PDB entry 2WTK | X-ray diffraction, 2.65 A resolution | chains D and F of the 3 polymer chains in the assembly

Chain D:
Molecule: Calcium-binding protein 39
From: Homo sapiens
UniProt: Q9Y376 (CAB39_HUMAN); residues 1-341 here = UniProt positions 1-341
Chain sequence (341 residues; row label = number of the first residue in the row):
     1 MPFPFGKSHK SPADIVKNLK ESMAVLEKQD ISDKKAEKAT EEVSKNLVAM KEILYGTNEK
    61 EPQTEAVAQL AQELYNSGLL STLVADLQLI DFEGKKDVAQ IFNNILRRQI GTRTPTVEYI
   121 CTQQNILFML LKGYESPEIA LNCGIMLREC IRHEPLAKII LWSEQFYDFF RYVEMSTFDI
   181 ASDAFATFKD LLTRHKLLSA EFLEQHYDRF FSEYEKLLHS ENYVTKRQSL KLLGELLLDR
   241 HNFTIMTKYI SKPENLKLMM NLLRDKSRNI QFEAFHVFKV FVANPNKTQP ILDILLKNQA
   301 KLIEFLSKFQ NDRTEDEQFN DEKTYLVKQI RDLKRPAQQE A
Not modelled in the structure: 1-9, 59, 314, 337-341
Swiss-Prot annotation at these positions:
  - mutagenesis: Arg-240 (R240A: Abolishes activation of STK11/LKB1; when associated with A-243), Phe-243 (F243A: Abolishes activation of STK11/LKB1; when associated with A-240)

Chain F:
Molecule: Serine/threonine-protein kinase 11
From: Homo sapiens
Notes: EC 2.7.11.1; fragment: kinase domain, residues 43-347
UniProt: Q15831 (STK11_HUMAN); residue numbers follow UniProt; this construct covers 43-347
Chain sequence (305 residues; each row starts with the number of its first residue):
    43 AKLIGKYLMG DLLGEGSYGK VKEVLDSETL CRRAVKILKK KKLRRIPNGE ANVKKEIQLL
   103 RRLRHKNVIQ LVDVLYNEEK QKMYMVMEYC VCGMQEMLDS VPEKRFPVCQ AHGYFCQLID
   163 GLEYLHSQGI VHKDIKPGNL LLTTGGTLKI SALGVAEALH PFAADDTCRT SQGSPAFQPP
   223 EIANGLDTFS GFKVDIWSAG VTLYNITTGL YPFEGDNIYK LFENIGKGSY AIPGDCGPPL
   283 SDLLKGMLEY EPAKRFSIRQ IRQHSWFRKK HPPAEAPVPI PPSPDTKDRW RSMTVVPYLE
   343 DLHGA
Not modelled in the structure: 43-44, 120-124, 258-261, 271-272, 277-281, 316, 325-335, 341-347
Sequence notes: engineered mutation Ala-194 (Asp in Q15831)
Small-molecule neighbours: AMP-PNP (ANP; phosphoaminophosphonic acid-adenylate ester): Leu-55, Gly-56, Glu-57, Gly-58, Ser-59, Tyr-60, Gly-61, Val-63, Ala-76, Lys-78, Ile-111, Met-129, Glu-130, Tyr-131, Cys-132, Glu-138, Gly-180, Leu-183, Ala-194
Swiss-Prot annotation at these positions:
  - active site: Asp-176 (Proton acceptor)
  - binding site (ATP): Leu-55 to Val-63, Lys-78
  - modified residue: Lys-44 (N6-acetyllysine), Lys-48 (N6-acetyllysine), Lys-96 (N6-acetyllysine), Lys-97 (N6-acetyllysine), Thr-189 (Phosphothreonine), Lys-296 (N6-acetyllysine), Lys-311 (N6-acetyllysine), Ser-325 (Phosphoserine), Thr-336 (Phosphothreonine)
  - natural variant: Tyr-49 (Y49D: In melanoma), Leu-50 to Asp-53 (deletion: In PJS), Val-66 (V66M: In cervical carcinoma), Leu-67 (L67P: In PJS), Arg-86 (R86G: In sporadic cancer), Arg-87 (R87K: In a metastatic melanoma sample), Gln-123 (Q123R: In sporadic cancer), Gly-135 (G135R: In melanoma), Phe-157 (F157S: In sporadic cancer), Leu-160 (L160P: In cervical cancer), Asp-162 to Leu-164 (sequence variant, change not given here; In PJS), Gly-163 (G163D: In TGCT), 29 further natural variant entries in UniProt
  - mutagenesis: Lys-44 (K44R: No effect on kinase activity), Lys-48 (K48Q: No effect on basal nucleocytoplasmic localization, but fails to translocate to the cytoplasm when coexpressed with SIRT1 ...), Arg-74 (R74A: Impaired formation of a heterotrimeric complex with STRADA and CAB39; when associated with A-204), Lys-78 (K78I: Loss of kinase activity, leading to greatly reduced autophosphorylation; K78M: Loss of kinase activity, leading to reduced autophosphorylation and acting as a dominant-negative mutant), Lys-96 (K96R: No effect on kinase activity), Lys-97 (K97R: No effect on kinase activity), Thr-189 (T189A: Reduced phosphorylation), Phe-204 (F204A: No effect. Impaired formation of a heterotrimeric complex with STRADA and CAB39; when associated with A-74)
Reported in the primary citation:
  - mutagenesis - D194A: unchanged binding to assembly of the complex
  - post-translational modification sites: Ser-325, Thr-336 (citing earlier work)
  - disease-associated variants - E199K: decreased catalytic activity
  - disease-associated variants - R86G, Q123R, E199Q, A205T, D208N, T230P, S232P, Y272H, D277Y, P314H, P315S, P324L: unchanged catalytic activity

How chain D and chain F interact:
Contacting residue pairs - 29 pairs, chain D then chain F:
  Gln-109(D) with Arg-310(F), hydrogen bond (side chain-backbone); Lys-312(F)
  Gly-111(D) with Lys-311(F); Lys-312(F), hydrogen bond (backbone-backbone)
  Thr-112(D) with Ser-307(F); Arg-310(F), hydrogen bond (backbone-side chain)
  Leu-197(D) with Arg-301(F)
  Leu-238(D) with Ser-169(F)
  Asp-239(D) with Ser-169(F)
  Arg-240(D) with His-168(F); Ser-169(F), hydrogen bond (backbone-backbone); Gly-171(F); His-202(F), hydrogen bond (side chain-backbone); Ala-205(F), hydrogen bond (side chain-backbone); Ala-206(F); Asp-207(F), hydrogen bond (side chain-backbone)
  His-241(D) with Ser-169(F)
  Phe-243(D) with Pro-203(F); Ala-205(F)
  Met-246(D) with Pro-203(F); Phe-204(F), hydrophobic
  Ile-250(D) with Phe-204(F), hydrophobic
  Val-280(D) with Phe-204(F)
  Asn-284(D) with Phe-204(F)
  Pro-285(D) with Phe-204(F)
  Glu-317(D) with Arg-103(F), salt bridge
  Gln-318(D) with Gln-100(F); Arg-103(F); Arg-104(F)
Other interface residues (no listed pair), chain D (18 interface residues in all): Lys-196, Ala-283
Other interface residues (no listed pair), chain F (21 interface residues in all): Glu-165, Leu-201, Asp-208, Phe-234

Overview:
18 residues of chain D and 21 residues of chain F are in contact, with 7 hydrogen bonds and 1 salt bridge.
Among the polar pairs are Glu-317(D)/Arg-103(F), Gln-109(D)/Arg-310(F) and Thr-112(D)/Arg-310(F). The paper
reports that E199K of chain F reduces catalytic activity; modification sites Ser-325(F) and Thr-336(F); 14
substitutions were tested in all.
Chain D is Calcium-binding protein 39 and chain F is Serine/threonine-protein kinase 11, both from Homo
sapiens; the structure, Structure of the heterotrimeric LKB1-STRADalpha-MO25alpha complex, was determined by
X-ray diffraction.
